PDB entry 8RK5 | electron microscopy, 4.54 A resolution (low resolution: residue-level contacts below are approximate; hydrogen-bond / salt-bridge calls are withheld) | chains A and B of the 6 polymer chains in the assembly

== Chain A ==
Protein: Virion structural protein
Organism: Pseudomonas phage JBD30
UniProt: L7P7R6 (L7P7R6_9CAUD); residues 1-318 here = UniProt positions 1-318
Chain sequence (318 residues; each row starts with the number of its first residue):
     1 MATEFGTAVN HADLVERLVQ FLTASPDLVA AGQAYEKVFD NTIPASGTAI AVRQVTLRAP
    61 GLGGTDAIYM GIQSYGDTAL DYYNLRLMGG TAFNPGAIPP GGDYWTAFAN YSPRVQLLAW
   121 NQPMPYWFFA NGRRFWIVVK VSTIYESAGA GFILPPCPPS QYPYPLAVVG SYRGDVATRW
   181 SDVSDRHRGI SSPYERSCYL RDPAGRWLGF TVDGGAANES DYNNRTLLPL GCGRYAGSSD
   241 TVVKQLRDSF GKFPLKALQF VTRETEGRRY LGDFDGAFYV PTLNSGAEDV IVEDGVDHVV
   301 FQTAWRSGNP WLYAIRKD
Disordered / not traced: 1

== Chain B ==
Protein: Virion structural protein
Organism: Pseudomonas phage JBD30
UniProt: L7P7X2 (L7P7X2_9CAUD); residue numbers follow UniProt; this construct covers 1-307
Chain sequence (307 residues; numbered 1 to 307; the number before each row is that of its first residue):
     1 MAYFTGTANN PADLLAKVRV HAESLGWVTD RASASEWLCH NADGYWSFNA GANQFQMAGN
    61 TGFDNSLAWN AQPGNSVQNN PYSSKGPTVA QLSGGPFTRY HLFATAAYLH LHVEIAAGQF
   121 RPVMIGSLNK RGVGYTGGQY VCGSFIYTPG QALTNNWSSH PFDGYHIQYS NSSCMLRLDG
   181 LDGGPSPEWL PFDYTTNVPR RVVGPGRGNY SSQYHPDVGL IDASANELNS STTTVPCAIY
   241 AFGAQQRSRY VGEVPDFGIC NMAFLAPGDP LVVGSDTWRV YPLLQRGTAT DFDSTSAWVG
   301 YCFRVVE
Disordered / not traced: 1, 307
Disulfides: Cys142-Cys174

== Chain A / chain B interface ==
Contacting residue pairs (47):
  Cys157(A) - Asn229(B)
  Pro203(A) - Leu228(B)
  Leu228(A) - Gly219(B)
  Leu228(A) - Leu220(B)
  Cys232(A) - His215(B)
  Cys232(A) - Pro216(B)
  Tyr235(A) - Ser211(B)
  Tyr235(A) - Val218(B)
  Tyr235(A) - Gly219(B)
  Tyr235(A) - Asp222(B)
  Ser238(A) - Tyr194(B)
  Ser238(A) - Tyr214(B)
  Val242(A) - Pro216(B)
  Val242(A) - Tyr240(B)
  Val242(A) - Phe242(B)
  Val242(A) - Ser248(B)
  Val243(A) - Pro216(B)
  Gln245(A) - Phe242(B)
  Gln245(A) - Gln246(B)
  Gln245(A) - Arg247(B)
  Gln245(A) - Ser248(B)
  Leu246(A) - Tyr240(B)
  Leu246(A) - Ser248(B)
  Arg247(A) - Arg247(B)
  Arg247(A) - Ser248(B)
  Arg247(A) - Arg249(B)
  Asp248(A) - Arg249(B)
  Ser249(A) - Arg249(B)
  Ser249(A) - Tyr250(B)
  Phe250(A) - Gly134(B)
  Phe250(A) - Arg249(B)
  Lys252(A) - Gly132(B)
  Pro254(A) - Tyr250(B)
  Lys256(A) - Tyr240(B)
  Gln259(A) - Leu220(B)
  Val261(A) - Ala223(B)
  Arg268(A) - Asp222(B)
  Arg268(A) - Ala225(B)
  Arg268(A) - Asn226(B)
  Arg268(A) - Glu227(B)
  Arg268(A) - Asn261(B)
  Arg269(A) - Ala225(B)
  Arg269(A) - Asn226(B)
  Arg269(A) - Leu228(B)
  Tyr270(A) - Ala223(B)
  Tyr270(A) - Asn226(B)
  Leu283(A) - Arg247(B)
Other interface residues (no listed pair), chain A (26 interface residues in all): Pro156, Pro229, Gly237
Other interface residues (no listed pair), chain B (32 interface residues in all): Tyr135, Ser212, Gln213, Asp217, Thr233, Ala238, Ala263

== In short ==
Chain A and chain B form an interface of 26 and 32 residues respectively.
Chain A is Virion structural protein and chain B is Virion structural protein, both from Pseudomonas phage
JBD30; the structure, Tail fibres of bacteriophage JBD30, was determined by electron microscopy, deposited
together with 8RK3, 8RK6, 8RK7, 8RKA and 8RKB.
